Entry 6A97 (X-ray diffraction, 2.15 A resolution); this record covers chains C and D of the 4 polymer chains in the assembly.

Chain C:
Protein: MHC I-like leukocyte 2 long form
Source organism: Mus musculus
Reference sequence: Q8HWE5 (Q8HWE5_MOUSE); residues -14 to 276 here correspond to UniProt positions 30-320 (UniProt number = residue number + 44)
Amino-acid sequence (292 residues; row label = number of the first residue in the row; numbers below 1 keep their minus sign (Met-15 is residue -15)):
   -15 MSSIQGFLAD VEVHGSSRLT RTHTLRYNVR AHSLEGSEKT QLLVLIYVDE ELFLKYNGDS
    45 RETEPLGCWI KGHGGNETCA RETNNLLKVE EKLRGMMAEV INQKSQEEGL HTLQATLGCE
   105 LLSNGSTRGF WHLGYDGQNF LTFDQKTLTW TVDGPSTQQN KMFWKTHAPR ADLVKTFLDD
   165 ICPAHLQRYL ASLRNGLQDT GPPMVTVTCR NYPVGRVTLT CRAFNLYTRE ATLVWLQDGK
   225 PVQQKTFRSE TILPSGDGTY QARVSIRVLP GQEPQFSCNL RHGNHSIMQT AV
Unresolved in the structure: -15 to 5, 55-62, 87-95, 105-111, 121-123, 129-130, 137-142, 175-184, 276
Disulfide bonds: Cys52-Cys63, Cys103-Cys166, Cys205-Cys262
Differences from the reference sequence: initiating methionine (-15)
From the paper describing this entry:
  - binding site for sulfate ion: Arg251
  - mutagenesis - R65A/R172A, K72A/K76A: unchanged binding to NIH-3T3 cells
  - mutagenesis - R194A/R200A/R251A, K229A/R232A/R247A: abolished binding to NIH-3T3 cells
  - mutagenesis - K229A/R232A/R247A: unchanged binding to Beta-2-microglobulin (chain D)

Chain D:
Protein: Beta-2-microglobulin
Source organism: Mus musculus
Reference sequence: P01887 (B2MG_MOUSE); residues 1-99 here correspond to UniProt positions 21-119 (UniProt number = residue number + 20)
Amino-acid sequence (100 residues; each row starts with the number of its first residue; numbering starts at 0):
     0 MIQKTPQIQV YSRHPPENGK PNILNCYVTQ FHPPHIEIQM LKNGKKIPKV EMSDMSFSKD
    60 WSFYILAHTE FTPTETDTYA CRVKHASMAE PKTVYWDRDM
Unresolved in the structure: 0, 99
Disulfide bonds: Cys25-Cys80
Differences from the reference sequence: initiating methionine (0)

How chain C and chain D interact:
Residue-residue contacts (22):
  Thr192(C) - Asp98(D)
  Thr204(C) - Asp98(D)
  Arg206(C) - Ser11(D)  hydrogen bond (side chain-backbone)
  Arg206(C) - Pro15(D)
  Phe208(C) - Arg12(D)
  Phe208(C) - His13(D)
  Phe208(C) - Pro14(D)
  Ile236(C) - Tyr26(D)
  Leu237(C) - Gln8(D)
  Leu237(C) - Tyr10(D)
  Leu237(C) - Tyr26(D)  hydrophobic
  Pro238(C) - Tyr10(D)  hydrogen bond (backbone-side chain)
  Pro238(C) - Asn24(D)
  Pro238(C) - Tyr26(D)  hydrophobic
  Ser239(C) - Arg12(D)  hydrogen bond (backbone-side chain)
  Ser239(C) - Asn24(D)  hydrogen bond (backbone-side chain)
  Gly240(C) - Arg12(D)  hydrogen bond (backbone-side chain)
  Gly240(C) - Leu65(D)
  Asp241(C) - Arg12(D)
  Gln245(C) - Tyr10(D)
  Gln245(C) - Ser11(D)  hydrogen bond (side chain-backbone)
  Gln245(C) - Arg12(D)  hydrogen bond (side chain-backbone)
Also at the interface, not in a pair above, chain C (15 interface residues in all): Met188, Thr190, Glu234, Arg247
Also at the interface, not in a pair above, chain D (12 interface residues in all): Gln29

Overview:
15 residues of chain C and 12 residues of chain D are in contact; the contacts include 7 hydrogen bonds. Polar
pairs include Arg206(C)-Ser11(D), Pro238(C)-Tyr10(D) and Ser239(C)-Arg12(D). From the paper: a binding site
for sulfate ion at Arg251(C); R194A/R200A/R251A and K229A/R232A/R247A of chain C abolish binding to NIH-3T3
cells; 4 substitutions were tested in all.
Here chain C is MHC I-like leukocyte 2 long form and chain D is Beta-2-microglobulin, both from Mus musculus.
Entry 6A97 (Crystal structure of MHC-like MILL2) was determined by X-ray diffraction.
